PDB entry 6UL3 | X-ray diffraction, 3.00 A resolution | chain A

Chain A:
Protein: Lysozyme
Organism: Penaeus vannamei
Notes: EC 3.2.1.17
UniProt: Q95V66 (Q95V66_PENVA); residues -2 to 140 here correspond to UniProt positions 16-158 (UniProt number = residue number + 18)
Chain sequence (144 residues; numbered -3 to 140; the number before each row is that of its first residue; numbers below 1 keep their minus sign (Met-3 is residue -3)):
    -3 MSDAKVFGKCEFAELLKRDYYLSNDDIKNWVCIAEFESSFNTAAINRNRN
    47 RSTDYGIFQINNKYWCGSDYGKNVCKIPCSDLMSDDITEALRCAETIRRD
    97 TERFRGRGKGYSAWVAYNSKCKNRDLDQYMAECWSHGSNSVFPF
Unresolved in the structure: -3 to -1, 133-140
Sequence notes: initiating methionine (-3)
Disulfide bonds: Cys6-Cys129, Cys28-Cys117, Cys62-Cys75, Cys71-Cys89

Overview:
Chain A is Lysozyme (Penaeus vannamei); the structure, Crystal structure of a lysozyme from Litopenaeus
vannamei, was determined by X-ray diffraction, deposited together with 6UKC.
